Entry 6VHE (X-ray diffraction, 1.94 A resolution); this record covers chains B and C of the 4 polymer chains in the assembly.

Chain B (and C):
Protein: Esterase family protein
Organism: Staphylococcus aureus
Notes: EC 3.1.2.12; chain C of this document is another copy of the same molecule, construct and numbering; everything in this record applies to it too
Reference sequence: A0A0D6GS23 (A0A0D6GS23_STAAU); residues 2-253 here = UniProt positions 2-253
Amino-acid sequence (255 residues; row label = number of the first residue in the row; numbers below 1 keep their minus sign (Gly-1 is residue -1)):
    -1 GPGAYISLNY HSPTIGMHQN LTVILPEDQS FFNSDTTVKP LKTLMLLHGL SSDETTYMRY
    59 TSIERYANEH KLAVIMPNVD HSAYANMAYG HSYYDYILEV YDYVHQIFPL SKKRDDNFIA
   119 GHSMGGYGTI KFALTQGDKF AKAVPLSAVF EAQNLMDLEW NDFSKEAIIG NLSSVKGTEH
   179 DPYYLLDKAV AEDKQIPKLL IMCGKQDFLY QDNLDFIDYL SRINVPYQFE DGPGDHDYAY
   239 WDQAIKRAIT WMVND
Construct notes: expression tag (-1 to 1)
Covalently attached groups: (2R)-2-phenylpiperidine-1-carbaldehyde (6WG) linked to Ser121
Small-molecule neighbours: (2R)-2-phenylpiperidine-1-carbaldehyde (6WG): Gly47, Leu48, Met122, Val147, Asn152, Leu153, Leu156, Trp158, Phe206, Leu207, His234
From the paper describing this entry:
  - binding site for (2R)-2-phenylpiperidine-1-carbaldehyde: Leu48, Ser121, Val147, Asn152, Leu153, Leu156, Trp158, Phe206, Leu207

Interface between chain B and chain C:
Residue-residue contacts - 66 pairs, chain B then chain C:
  Pro0(B) with His9(C)
  Gly1(B) with Asn7(C); Tyr8(C); His9(C)
  Ala2(B) with Asn7(C); Tyr8(C), hydrophobic; Tyr101(C)
  Tyr3(B) with Ser5(C); Leu6(C); Asn7(C), hydrogen bond (backbone-backbone)
  Ile4(B) with Ile4(C), hydrophobic; Ser5(C); Leu6(C), hydrophobic
  Ser5(B) with Tyr3(C); Ile4(C); Ser5(C), hydrogen bond (backbone-backbone)
  Leu6(B) with Tyr3(C); Ile4(C), hydrophobic
  Asn7(B) with Gly1(C); Ala2(C); Tyr3(C), hydrogen bond (backbone-backbone)
  Tyr8(B) with Gly1(C); Ala2(C), hydrophobic; Glu25(C); Phe30(C), hydrophobic
  His9(B) with Pro0(C); Gly1(C); Glu25(C), hydrogen bond (backbone-side chain)
  Pro11(B) with Phe30(C)
  His16(B) with Pro0(C)
  Ser28(B) with Gln104(C), hydrogen bond (backbone-side chain)
  Phe29(B) with Asp100(C); Tyr101(C); Gln104(C); Ile105(C), hydrophobic
  Phe30(B) with Tyr8(C), hydrophobic; Pro11(C); Glu97(C); Tyr101(C), hydrophobic
  Asn31(B) with Gln104(C), hydrogen bond (backbone-side chain)
  Ser32(B) with Asp100(C); Gln104(C)
  Thr34(B) with Gln104(C), hydrogen bond (backbone-side chain)
  Val36(B) with Gln104(C)
  Glu97(B) with Phe30(C)
  Asp100(B) with Phe29(C); Phe30(C); Ser32(C)
  Tyr101(B) with Ala2(C); Phe29(C); Phe30(C), hydrophobic
  Gln104(B) with Ser28(C), hydrogen bond (side chain-backbone); Phe29(C); Asn31(C), hydrogen bond (side chain-backbone); Ser32(C); Thr34(C), hydrogen bond (side chain-backbone); Val36(C)
  Ile105(B) with Phe29(C), hydrophobic; Ile105(C); Phe106(C); Pro107(C)
  Phe106(B) with Ile105(C); Phe106(C), hydrophobic
  Pro107(B) with Ile105(C)
  Lys110(B) with Ser32(C), hydrogen bond (side chain-backbone); Thr34(C)
Interface residues without a listed pair, chain B (29 interface residues in all): Leu23, Glu25
Interface residues without a listed pair, chain C (29 interface residues in all): His16, Leu23, Thr35

Overview:
Chain B and chain C each contribute 29 residues to their interface, with 11 hydrogen bonds. Polar pairs
include His9(B)-Glu25(C), Ser28(B)-Gln104(C) and Asn31(B)-Gln104(C). (2R)-2-phenylpiperidine-1-carbaldehyde is
covalently linked to Ser121(B). From the paper: a binding site for (2R)-2-phenylpiperidine-1-carbaldehyde at
Leu48(B), Ser121(B) and Val147(B) among others.
Both chains are Esterase family protein (Staphylococcus aureus). Entry 6VHE (FphF, Staphylococcus aureus
fluorophosphonate-binding serine hydrolases F, KT130 bound) was determined by X-ray diffraction together with
6VH9, 6VHD and 6WCX from the same study.
